PDB entry 3RZD | X-ray diffraction, 3.30 A resolution | chains A and I of the 12 polymer chains in the assembly

[Chain A]
Protein: DNA-directed RNA polymerase II subunit RPB1
From: Saccharomyces cerevisiae
Notes: EC 2.7.7.6
UniProt: P04050 (RPB1_YEAST); residues 1-1733 here = UniProt positions 1-1733
Chain sequence (1733 residues; row label = number of the first residue in the row):
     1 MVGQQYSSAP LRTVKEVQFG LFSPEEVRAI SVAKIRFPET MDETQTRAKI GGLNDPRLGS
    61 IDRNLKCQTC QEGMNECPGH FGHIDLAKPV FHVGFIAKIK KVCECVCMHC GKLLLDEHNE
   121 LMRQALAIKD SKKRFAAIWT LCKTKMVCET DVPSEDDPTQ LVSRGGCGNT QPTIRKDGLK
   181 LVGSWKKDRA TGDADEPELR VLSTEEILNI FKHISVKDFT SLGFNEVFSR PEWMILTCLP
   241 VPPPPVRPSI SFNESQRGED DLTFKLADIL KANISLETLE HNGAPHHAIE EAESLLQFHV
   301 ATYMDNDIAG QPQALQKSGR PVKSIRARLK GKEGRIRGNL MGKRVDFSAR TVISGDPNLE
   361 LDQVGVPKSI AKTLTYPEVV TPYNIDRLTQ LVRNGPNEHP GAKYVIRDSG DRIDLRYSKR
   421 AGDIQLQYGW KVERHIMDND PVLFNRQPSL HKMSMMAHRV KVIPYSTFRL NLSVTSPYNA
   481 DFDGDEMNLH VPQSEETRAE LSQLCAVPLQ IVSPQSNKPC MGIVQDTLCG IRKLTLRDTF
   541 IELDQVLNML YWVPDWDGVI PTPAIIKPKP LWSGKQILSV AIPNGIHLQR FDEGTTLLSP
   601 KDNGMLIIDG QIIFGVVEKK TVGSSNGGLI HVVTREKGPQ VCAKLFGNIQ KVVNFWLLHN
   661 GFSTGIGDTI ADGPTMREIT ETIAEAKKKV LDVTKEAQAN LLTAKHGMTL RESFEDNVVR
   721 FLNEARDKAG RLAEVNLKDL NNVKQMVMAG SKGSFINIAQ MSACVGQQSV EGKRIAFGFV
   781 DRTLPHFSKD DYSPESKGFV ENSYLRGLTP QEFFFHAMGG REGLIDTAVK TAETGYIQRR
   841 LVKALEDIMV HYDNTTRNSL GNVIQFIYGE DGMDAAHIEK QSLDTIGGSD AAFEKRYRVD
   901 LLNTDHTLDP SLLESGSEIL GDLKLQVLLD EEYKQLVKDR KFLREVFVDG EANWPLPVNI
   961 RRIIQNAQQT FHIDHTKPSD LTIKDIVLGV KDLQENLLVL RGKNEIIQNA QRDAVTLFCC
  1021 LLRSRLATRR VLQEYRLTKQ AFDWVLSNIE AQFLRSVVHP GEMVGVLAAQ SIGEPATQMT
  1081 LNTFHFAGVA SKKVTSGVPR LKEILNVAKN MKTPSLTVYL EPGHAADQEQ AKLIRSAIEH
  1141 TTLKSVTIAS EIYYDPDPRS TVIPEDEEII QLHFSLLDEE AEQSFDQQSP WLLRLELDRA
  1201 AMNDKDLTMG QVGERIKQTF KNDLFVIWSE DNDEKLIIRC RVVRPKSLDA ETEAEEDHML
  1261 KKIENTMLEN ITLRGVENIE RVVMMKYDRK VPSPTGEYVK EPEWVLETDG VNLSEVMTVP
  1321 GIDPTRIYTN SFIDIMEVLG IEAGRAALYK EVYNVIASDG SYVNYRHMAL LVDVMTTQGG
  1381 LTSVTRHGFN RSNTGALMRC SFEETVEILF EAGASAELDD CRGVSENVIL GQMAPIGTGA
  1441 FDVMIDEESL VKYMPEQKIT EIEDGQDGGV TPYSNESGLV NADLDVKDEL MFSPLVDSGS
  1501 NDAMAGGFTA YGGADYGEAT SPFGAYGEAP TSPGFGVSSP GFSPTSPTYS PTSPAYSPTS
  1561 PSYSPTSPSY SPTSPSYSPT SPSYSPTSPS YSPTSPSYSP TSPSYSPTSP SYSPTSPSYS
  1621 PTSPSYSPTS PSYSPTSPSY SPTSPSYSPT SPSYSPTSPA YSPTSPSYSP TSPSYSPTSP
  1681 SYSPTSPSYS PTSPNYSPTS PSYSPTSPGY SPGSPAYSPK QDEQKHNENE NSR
Not modelled in the structure: 1-2, 155-160, 187-198, 1177-1186, 1244-1253, 1446-1733
Ion coordination: Zn2+ site 1: C67, C70, C77, H80; Zn2+ site 2: C107, C110, C148, C167; Mg2+: D481, D483, D485 (shared with 1 residue of chain R)

[Chain I]
Protein: DNA-directed RNA polymerase II subunit RPB9
From: Saccharomyces cerevisiae
UniProt: P27999 (RPB9_YEAST); residue numbers follow UniProt; this construct covers 1-122
Chain sequence (122 residues; row label = number of the first residue in the row):
     1 MTTFRFCRDC NNMLYPREDK ENNRLLFECR TCSYVEEAGS PLVYRHELIT NIGETAGVVQ
    61 DIGSDPTLPR SDRECPKCHS RENVFFQSQQ RRKDTSMVLF FVCLSCSHIF TSDQKNKRTQ
   121 FS
Not modelled in the structure: 1, 121-122
Ion coordination: Zn2+ site 1: C7, C10, C29, C32; Zn2+ site 2: C75, C78, C103, C106

[Interface between chain A and chain I]
Residue-residue contacts (64; chain A residue first):
  A697(A) with M97(I), hydrophobic
  Q698(A) with M97(I); V98(I); L99(I); S112(I), hydrogen bond (backbone-side chain); D113(I)
  A699(A) with S112(I); Q114(I), hydrogen bond (backbone-backbone)
  N700(A) with V98(I); D113(I), hydrogen bond; K115(I), hydrogen bond (backbone-side chain)
  L701(A) with Q114(I)
  T709(A) with K93(I); D94(I)
  R711(A) with Q87(I), hydrogen bond; T95(I), hydrogen bond (side chain-backbone); S96(I), hydrogen bond (side chain-backbone); M97(I)
  F714(A) with M97(I), hydrophobic
  D781(A) with Q89(I); R91(I), salt bridge
  R782(A) with T67(I)
  S788(A) with T67(I), hydrogen bond (side chain-backbone); L68(I), hydrogen bond (side chain-backbone); P69(I)
  K789(A) with T67(I), hydrogen bond (backbone-backbone); P69(I)
  D790(A) with F86(I); Q87(I), hydrogen bond (side chain-backbone); R91(I), salt bridge
  Y792(A) with Q87(I), hydrogen bond
  K1144(A) with L48(I)
  T1147(A) with L48(I); I49(I)
  I1148(A) with E47(I); L48(I), hydrogen bond (backbone-backbone); I49(I), hydrogen bond (backbone-backbone)
  A1149(A) with R45(I); E47(I)
  S1150(A) with Y44(I); R45(I); H46(I), hydrogen bond (backbone-backbone)
  E1151(A) with L42(I); Y44(I); R45(I), salt bridge
  I1152(A) with L42(I); V43(I), hydrogen bond (backbone-backbone); Y44(I), hydrogen bond (backbone-backbone)
  Y1153(A) with P41(I); L42(I)
  Y1154(A) with E18(I), hydrogen bond; N23(I); R24(I), hydrogen bond (side chain-backbone); L25(I); P41(I), hydrogen bond (backbone-backbone)
  P1156(A) with N23(I)
  V1162(A) with P41(I), hydrophobic
  P1190(A) with E18(I)
  W1191(A) with L25(I), hydrophobic; V43(I), hydrophobic
  A1254(A) with K20(I)
  E1264(A) with H46(I)
  L1268(A) with H46(I); L48(I), hydrophobic
Other interface residues (no listed pair), chain A (33 interface residues in all): D1198, D1257, K1261
Other interface residues (no listed pair), chain I (37 interface residues in all): P16, D65, P66, R92, N116

[Summary]
33 residues of chain A face 37 of chain I across their interface, with 20 hydrogen bonds and 3 salt bridges.
Polar contacts include D781(A)-R91(I), D790(A)-R91(I) and E1151(A)-R45(I). The Zn2+ site 1 is built by C67(A),
C70(A), C77(A) and H80(A).
Chain A is DNA-directed RNA polymerase II subunit RPB1 and chain I is DNA-directed RNA polymerase II subunit
RPB9, both from Saccharomyces cerevisiae; the structure, RNA Polymerase II Initiation Complex with a 5-nt RNA,
was determined by X-ray diffraction, deposited together with 3RZO, 3S14, 3S15, 3S16, 3S17, 3S1M and 5 further
entries.
